PDB entry 4QLV | X-ray diffraction, 2.90 A resolution | chains B and C of the 28 polymer chains in the assembly

[Chain B]
Molecule: Proteasome subunit alpha type-3
Organism: Saccharomyces cerevisiae
Notes: EC 3.4.25.1
UniProtKB: P23638 (PSA3_YEAST); residues 0-257 here correspond to UniProt positions 1-258 (UniProt number = residue number + 1)
Chain sequence (258 residues; numbered 0 to 257; the number before each row is that of its first residue; numbering starts at 0):
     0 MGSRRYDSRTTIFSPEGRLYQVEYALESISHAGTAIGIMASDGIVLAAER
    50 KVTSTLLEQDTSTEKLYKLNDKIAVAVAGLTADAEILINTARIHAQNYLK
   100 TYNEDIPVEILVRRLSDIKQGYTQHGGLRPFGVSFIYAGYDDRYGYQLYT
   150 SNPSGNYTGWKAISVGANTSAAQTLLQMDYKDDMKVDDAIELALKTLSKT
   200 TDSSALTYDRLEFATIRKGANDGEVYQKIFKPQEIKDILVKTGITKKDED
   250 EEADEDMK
Not modelled in the structure: 0, 245-257
UniProt features mapped onto this chain:
  - cross-link (Glycyl lysine isopeptide (Lys-Gly)): Lys99 (interchain with G-Cter in ubiquitin), Lys198 (interchain with G-Cter in ubiquitin), Lys230 (interchain with G-Cter in ubiquitin)

[Chain C]
Molecule: Proteasome subunit alpha type-4
Organism: Saccharomyces cerevisiae
Notes: EC 3.4.25.1
UniProtKB: P40303 (PSA4_YEAST); residues -1 to 252 here correspond to UniProt positions 1-254 (UniProt number = residue number + 2)
Chain sequence (254 residues; each row starts with the number of its first residue; numbers below 1 keep their minus sign (Met-1 is residue -1)):
    -1 MSGYDRALSIFSPDGHIFQVEYALEAVKRGTCAVGVKGKNCVVLGCERRS
    49 TLKLQDTRITPSKVSKIDSHVVLSFSGLNADSRILIEKARVEAQSHRLTL
    99 EDPVTVEYLTRYVAGVQQRYTQSGGVRPFGVSTLIAGFDPRDDEPKLYQT
   149 EPSGIYSSWSAQTIGRNSKTVREFLEKNYDRKEPPATVEECVKLTVRSLL
   199 EVVQTGAKNIEITVVKPDSDIVALSSEEINQYVTQIEQEKQEQQEQDKKK
   249 KSNH
Not modelled in the structure: -1 to 0, 241-252
UniProt features mapped onto this chain:
  - modified residue: Thr58 (Phosphothreonine)

[Interface between chain B and chain C]
Residue-residue contacts (74):
  Arg3(B) with Arg4(C)
  Asp6(B) with Tyr2(C), hydrogen bond; Arg4(C), salt bridge
  Arg8(B) with Tyr2(C); Arg4(C); Leu6(C)
  Thr10(B) with Leu6(C); Arg125(C)
  Ile11(B) with Leu6(C), hydrophobic; Gln17(C)
  Phe12(B) with Gln17(C), hydrogen bond (backbone-side chain); Tyr20(C), hydrophobic; Ala21(C), hydrophobic; Leu76(C), hydrophobic; Arg125(C); Pro126(C); Gly128(C)
  Ser13(B) with Tyr20(C)
  Pro14(B) with Tyr20(C); Glu23(C)
  Glu15(B) with Glu23(C); Arg27(C), hydrogen bond (backbone-side chain)
  Gly16(B) with Tyr20(C); Glu23(C); Ala24(C); Arg27(C)
  Arg17(B) with Arg27(C)
  Leu18(B) with Arg125(C)
  Met38(B) with Asp54(C); Arg56(C)
  Arg112(B) with Arg81(C)
  Ser115(B) with Arg81(C), hydrogen bond (backbone-side chain)
  Asp116(B) with Arg81(C), salt bridge; Ile82(C)
  Gln119(B) with Ala78(C); Asp79(C); Ile82(C)
  Thr122(B) with Arg125(C), hydrogen bond (backbone-side chain)
  Gln123(B) with Tyr118(C); Gly123(C); Val124(C); Arg125(C), hydrogen bond (backbone-backbone); Phe127(C)
  His124(B) with Gly123(C); Val124(C)
  Gly125(B) with Tyr2(C); Gly123(C), hydrogen bond (backbone-backbone)
  Gly126(B) with Tyr2(C)
  Tyr143(B) with Arg56(C), hydrogen bond (backbone-side chain); Ile57(C), hydrophobic
  Tyr145(B) with Arg56(C), hydrogen bond (backbone-side chain)
  Gln146(B) with Ile57(C)
  Leu147(B) with Ile57(C)
  Tyr148(B) with Ile57(C)
  Ser153(B) with Ala78(C)
  Gly154(B) with Ala78(C); Arg81(C), hydrogen bond (backbone-side chain)
  Asn155(B) with Asn77(C)
  Tyr156(B) with Pro59(C), hydrophobic; Arg81(C)
  Gly158(B) with Gln53(C); Asp54(C), hydrogen bond (backbone-backbone); Thr58(C), hydrogen bond (backbone-side chain)
  Trp159(B) with Leu50(C), hydrophobic; Leu52(C); Gln53(C); Asp54(C)
  Lys160(B) with Leu52(C), hydrogen bond (backbone-backbone); Gln53(C); Asp54(C)
  Ala161(B) with Leu52(C), hydrogen bond (backbone-backbone)
  Leu175(B) with Leu52(C), hydrophobic
  Gln176(B) with Lys51(C); Leu52(C)
Also at the interface, not in a pair above, chain B (41 interface residues in all): Glu108, Thr157, Gln172, Tyr179

[Overview]
41 residues of chain B and 31 residues of chain C are in contact; the contacts include 14 hydrogen bonds and 2
salt bridges. Among the polar pairs are Asp6(B)-Arg4(C), Asp116(B)-Arg81(C) and Asp6(B)-Tyr2(C).
Chain B is Proteasome subunit alpha type-3 and chain C is Proteasome subunit alpha type-4, both from
Saccharomyces cerevisiae; the structure, yCP in complex with tripeptidic epoxyketone inhibitor 17, was
determined by X-ray diffraction together with 4QLQ, 4QLS, 4QLT and 4QLU from the same study.
